PDB entry 6LFG | electron microscopy, 9.58 A resolution (very low resolution: no residue pairs are listed; an interface is given only as per-side residue counts) | chains B and E of the 8 polymer chains in the assembly

[Chain B (and E)]
Molecule: CTP synthase
Organism: Drosophila melanogaster
Notes: EC 6.3.4.2; chain E of this document is another copy of the same molecule, construct and numbering; everything in this record applies to it too
UniProt: Q9VUL1 (PYRG_DROME); residues 1-562 here = UniProt positions 1-562
Chain sequence (562 residues; numbered 1 to 562; the number before each row is that of its first residue):
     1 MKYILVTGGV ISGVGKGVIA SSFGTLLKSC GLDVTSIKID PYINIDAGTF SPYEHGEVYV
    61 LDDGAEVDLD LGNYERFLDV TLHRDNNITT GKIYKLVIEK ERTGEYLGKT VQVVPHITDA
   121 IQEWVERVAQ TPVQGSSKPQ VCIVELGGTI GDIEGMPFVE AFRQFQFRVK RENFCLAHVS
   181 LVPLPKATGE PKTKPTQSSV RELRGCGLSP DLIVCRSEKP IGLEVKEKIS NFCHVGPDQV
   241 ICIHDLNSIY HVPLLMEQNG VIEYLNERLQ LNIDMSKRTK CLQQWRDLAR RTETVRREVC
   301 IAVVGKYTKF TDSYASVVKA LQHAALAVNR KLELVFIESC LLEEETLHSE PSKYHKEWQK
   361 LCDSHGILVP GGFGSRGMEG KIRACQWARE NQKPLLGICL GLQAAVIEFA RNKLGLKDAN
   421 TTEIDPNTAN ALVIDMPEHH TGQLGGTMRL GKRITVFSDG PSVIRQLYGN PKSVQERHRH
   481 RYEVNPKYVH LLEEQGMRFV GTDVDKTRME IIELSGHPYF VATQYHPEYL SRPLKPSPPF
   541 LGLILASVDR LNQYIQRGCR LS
Curated features (UniProtKB/Swiss-Prot):
  - active site (For GATase activity): Cys399, His526, Glu528

[Interface between chain B and chain E]
At this resolution (10 A) residue pairs are not listed: 4 residues of chain B and 6 of chain E lie at the interface.

[Overview]
4 residues of chain B face 6 of chain E across their interface. From UniProt: 3 active-site residues on chain
B.
Both chains are CTP synthase (Drosophila melanogaster). Entry 6LFG (Cryo-EM structure of the Drosophila CTP
synthase product-bound filament) was determined by electron microscopy, deposited together with 6L6Z.
